PDB entry 7YI4 | electron microscopy, 3.96 A resolution | chains H and P of the 16 polymer chains in the assembly

Chain H:
Protein: Histone H4
From: Xenopus laevis
UniProt: P62799 (H4_XENLA); residues 1-102 here correspond to UniProt positions 2-103 (UniProt number = residue number + 1)
Amino-acid sequence (102 residues; row label = number of the first residue in the row):
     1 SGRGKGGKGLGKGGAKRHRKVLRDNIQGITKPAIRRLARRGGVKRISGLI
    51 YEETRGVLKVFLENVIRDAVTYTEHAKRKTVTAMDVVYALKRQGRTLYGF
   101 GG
Unresolved in the structure: 1-22, 102
UniProt features mapped onto this chain:
  - DNA-binding region: Lys16 to Lys20
  - modified residue: Ser1 (N-acetylserine), Arg3 (Asymmetric dimethylarginine), Lys5 (N6-(2-hydroxyisobutyryl)lysine), Lys8 (N6-(2-hydroxyisobutyryl)lysine), Lys12 (N6-(2-hydroxyisobutyryl)lysine), Lys16 (N6-(2-hydroxyisobutyryl)lysine), Lys20 (N6,N6,N6-trimethyllysine), Lys31 (N6-(2-hydroxyisobutyryl)lysine), Lys44 (N6-(2-hydroxyisobutyryl)lysine), Ser47 (Phosphoserine), Tyr51 (Phosphotyrosine), Lys59 (N6-(2-hydroxyisobutyryl)lysine), Lys77 (N6-(2-hydroxyisobutyryl)lysine), Lys79 (N6-(2-hydroxyisobutyryl)lysine), Tyr88 (Phosphotyrosine), Lys91 (N6-(2-hydroxyisobutyryl)lysine)
  - cross-link (Glycyl lysine isopeptide (Lys-Gly)): Lys31 (interchain with G-Cter in UFM1), Lys91 (interchain with G-Cter in ubiquitin)

Chain P:
Molecule: Wisdom 601 DNA
From: synthetic construct
Sequence (167 nucleotides; numbered -93 to 73; the number before each row is that of its first residue; numbers below 1 keep their minus sign (DG-93 is residue -93)):
   -93 GGTCGCTGTTCAATACATGCACAGGATGTATATATCTGACACGTGCCTGG
   -43 AGACTAGGGAGTAATCCCCTTGGCGGTTAAAACGCGGGGGACAGCGCGTA
     7 CGTGCGTTTAAGCGGTGCTAGAGCTGTCTACGACCAATTGAGCGGCCTGC
    57 AGACCGGGATTCTCCAG
Unresolved in the structure: -93 to -78

How chain H and chain P interact:
Residue-residue contacts (13):
  Arg35(H) with DG8(P), salt bridge to the phosphate
  Arg45(H) with DC7(P), sugar contact; DG8(P), phosphate contact
  Ile46(H) with DC7(P), sugar contact; DG8(P), hydrogen bond to the phosphate
  Ser47(H) with DC7(P), hydrogen bond to the phosphate
  Gly48(H) with DC7(P), hydrogen bond to the phosphate
  Arg78(H) with DA28(P), phosphate contact; DG29(P), phosphate contact
  Lys79(H) with DG27(P), phosphate contact; DA28(P), hydrogen bond to the phosphate
  Thr80(H) with DG27(P), phosphate contact; DA28(P), hydrogen bond to the phosphate
Interface residues without a listed pair, chain H (10 interface residues in all): Arg39, Lys44

Overview:
Chain H and chain P form an interface of 10 and 5 residues respectively, with 5 hydrogen bonds and 1 salt
bridge. Polar pairs include Ile46(H)-DG8(P), Ser47(H)-DC7(P) and Gly48(H)-DC7(P). UniProt lists a DNA-binding
region on chain H.
Here chain H is Histone H4 (Xenopus laevis) and chain P is Wisdom 601 DNA (synthetic construct). Entry 7YI4
(Cryo-EM structure of Rpd3S complex bound to H3K36me3 nucleosome in close state) was determined by electron
microscopy (same publication as 7YI0, 7YI1, 7YI2, 7YI3 and 7YI5).
